Entry 7XV0 (X-ray diffraction, 1.50 A resolution); this record covers chains A and B.

Chain A:
Protein: Replication protein A 70 kDa DNA-binding subunit
Organism: Homo sapiens
UniProtKB: P27694 (RFA1_HUMAN); numbering as in UniProt (aligned over 1-121)
Amino-acid sequence (126 residues; numbered 0 to 125; the number before each row is that of its first residue; numbering starts at 0):
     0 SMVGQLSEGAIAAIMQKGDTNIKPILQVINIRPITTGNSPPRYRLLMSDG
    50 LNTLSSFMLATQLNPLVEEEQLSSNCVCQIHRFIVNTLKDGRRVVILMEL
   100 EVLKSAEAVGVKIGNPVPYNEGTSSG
Disordered / not traced: 37, 122-125
Sequence notes: expression tag (0); linker (122-125)
Curated features (UniProtKB/Swiss-Prot):
  - modified residue: Met1 (N-acetylmethionine)
  - cross-link (Glycyl lysine isopeptide (Lys-Gly)): Lys22 (interchain with G-Cter in ubiquitin), Lys88 (interchain with G-Cter in ubiquitin)
  - mutagenesis: Arg41 (R41E: Loss of HELB-binding; when associated with E-43), Arg43 (R43E: Loss of HELB-binding; when associated with E-41)
Reported in the primary citation:
  - disease-associated variants - R31C, R31H (citing earlier work)

Chain B:
Protein: Bloom syndrome protein
Organism: Homo sapiens
Notes: EC 3.6.4.12
UniProtKB: P54132 (BLM_HUMAN); residues 146-165 here = UniProt positions 146-165
Amino-acid sequence (20 residues; numbered 146 to 165; the number before each row is that of its first residue):
   146 DSLSTINDWDDMDDFDTSET
Disordered / not traced: 146, 161-165
Reported in the primary citation:
  - contacts within the chain: Leu148-Trp154
  - mutagenesis - W154A/F160A: decreased binding to Replication protein A 70 kDa DNA-binding subunit (chain A)

How chain A and chain B interact:
Pairs across the interface (26):
  Ile33(A) - Ser149(B)
  Ile33(A) - Thr150(B)
  Ile33(A) - Ile151(B)
  Ile33(A) - Trp154(B)
  Thr34(A) - Ser149(B)  hydrogen bond (backbone-backbone)
  Thr34(A) - Thr150(B)  hydrogen bond (backbone-side chain)
  Thr34(A) - Ile151(B)  hydrogen bond (backbone-backbone)
  Arg41(A) - Ile151(B)
  Arg43(A) - Leu148(B)
  Arg43(A) - Ser149(B)
  Arg43(A) - Trp154(B)
  Ser55(A) - Leu148(B)
  Ser55(A) - Trp154(B)
  Phe56(A) - Trp154(B)
  Met57(A) - Ile151(B)  hydrophobic
  Met57(A) - Trp154(B)  hydrophobic
  Leu87(A) - Asp153(B)
  Leu87(A) - Trp154(B)
  Leu87(A) - Asp155(B)
  Leu87(A) - Asp156(B)
  Lys88(A) - Asp156(B)  hydrogen bond (backbone-side chain)
  Lys88(A) - Met157(B)
  Arg91(A) - Ser147(B)
  Arg91(A) - Leu148(B)
  Val93(A) - Leu148(B)  hydrophobic
  Val93(A) - Trp154(B)  hydrophobic
Other interface residues (no listed pair), chain A (16 interface residues in all): Thr35, Ser54, Asp89, Val94, Ile95
From the paper, about this interface:
  - specific contacts: Ile33(A)-Trp154(B) (hydrophobic contact), Ile33(A)-Ile151(B), Arg41(A)-Ile151(B), Arg43(A)-Trp154(B) (hydrophobic contact), Met57(A)-Trp154(B) (hydrophobic contact), Met57(A)-Ile151(B), Lys88(A)-Asp156(B), Val93(A)-Trp154(B) (hydrophobic contact), Ile95(A)-Trp154(B) (hydrophobic contact)
  - interface residues, chain B: Ile151(B)

In short:
16 residues of chain A face 10 of chain B across their interface; the contacts include 4 hydrogen bonds. Polar
pairs include Thr34(A)-Thr150(B), Lys88(A)-Asp156(B) and Thr34(A)-Ser149(B). The authors report hydrophobic
contacts between Ile33(A) and Trp154(B), Arg43(A) and Trp154(B) and Met57(A) and Trp154(B) among others;
contacts between Ile33(A) and Ile151(B), Arg41(A) and Ile151(B) and Met57(A) and Ile151(B) among others. The
paper reports that W154A/F160A of chain B reduce binding to Replication protein A 70 kDa DNA-binding subunit
(chain A); the interface residue Ile151(B).
Chain A is Replication protein A 70 kDa DNA-binding subunit and chain B is Bloom syndrome protein, both from
Homo sapiens; the structure, Crystal structure of RPA70N-BLMp1 fusion, was determined by X-ray diffraction
(same publication as 7XUV, 7XV1, 7XV4, 8JZV, 8JZY and 8K00).
